6Z1R - chains S and b of the 21 polymer chains in the assembly; structure by electron microscopy, 3.29 A resolution.

== Chain S ==
Molecule: ATP synthase subunit O, mitochondrial
Source organism: Bos taurus
Reference sequence: P13621 (ATPO_BOVIN); residues 1-190 here correspond to UniProt positions 24-213 (UniProt number = residue number + 23)
Amino-acid sequence (190 residues; numbered 1 to 190; the number before each row is that of its first residue):
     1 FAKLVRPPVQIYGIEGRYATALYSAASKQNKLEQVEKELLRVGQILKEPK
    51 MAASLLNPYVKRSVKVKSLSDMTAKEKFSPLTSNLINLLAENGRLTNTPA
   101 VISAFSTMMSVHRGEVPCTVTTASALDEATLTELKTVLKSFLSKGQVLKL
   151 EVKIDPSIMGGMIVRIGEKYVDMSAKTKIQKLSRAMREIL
Unresolved in the structure: 189-190
UniProt features mapped onto this chain:
  - modified residue: Lys31 (N6-acetyllysine), Lys37 (N6-acetyllysine), Lys47 (N6-acetyllysine), Lys50 (N6-acetyllysine), Lys67 (N6-succinyllysine), Lys77 (N6-acetyllysine), Lys135 (N6-acetyllysine), Lys139 (N6-acetyllysine), Lys149 (N6-acetyllysine), Lys153 (N6-acetyllysine), Lys169 (N6-acetyllysine), Lys176 (N6-succinyllysine)
From the paper describing this entry:
  - conformationally variable residues (domain motion): His112 to Val116

== Chain b ==
Molecule: ATP synthase F(0) complex subunit B1, mitochondrial
Source organism: Bos taurus
Reference sequence: P13619 (AT5F1_BOVIN); residues 1-214 here correspond to UniProt positions 43-256 (UniProt number = residue number + 42)
Amino-acid sequence (214 residues; each row starts with the number of its first residue):
     1 PVPPLPEHGGKVRFGLIPEEFFQFLYPKTGVTGPYVLGTGLILYLLSKEI
    51 YVITPETFSAISTIGFLVYIVKKYGASVGEFADKLNEQKIAQLEEVKQAS
   101 IKQIQDAIDMEKSQQALVQKRHYLFDVQRNNIAMALEVTYRERLHRVYRE
   151 VKNRLDYHISVQNMMRQKEQEHMINWVEKRVVQSISAQQEKETIAKCIAD
   201 LKLLSKKAQAQPVM
Unresolved in the structure: 1-137, 210-214
UniProt features mapped onto this chain:
  - modified residue: Lys89 (N6-succinyllysine), Lys97 (N6-acetyllysine), Lys112 (N6-acetyllysine), Lys120 (N6-acetyllysine), Lys179 (N6-acetyllysine), Lys191 (N6-acetyllysine), Lys202 (N6-acetyllysine)

== Interface between chain S and chain b ==
Pairs across the interface (18; chain S residue first):
  Asp127(S) with Lys191(b), salt bridge
  Glu133(S) with Ile198(b)
  Leu134(S) with Leu201(b), hydrophobic
  Val137(S) with Lys202(b)
  Ser140(S) with Gln209(b)
  Phe141(S) with Leu201(b); Ser205(b)
  Met159(S) with Ile185(b), hydrophobic
  Met162(S) with Leu201(b), hydrophobic
  Val171(S) with Leu201(b), hydrophobic
  Met173(S) with Cys197(b); Asp200(b); Leu201(b), hydrophobic
  Ser183(S) with Glu178(b)
  Met186(S) with Ile174(b), hydrophobic
  Arg187(S) with Ile174(b); Asn175(b), hydrogen bond; Glu178(b), salt bridge
Interface residues without a listed pair, chain S (18 interface residues in all): Leu126, Thr130, Leu142, Gly161, Val164
Interface residues without a listed pair, chain b (15 interface residues in all): Thr193, Ile194, Leu204

== Summary ==
18 residues of chain S face 15 of chain b across their interface; the contacts include 1 hydrogen bond and 2
salt bridges. Polar pairs include Asp127(S)-Lys191(b), Arg187(S)-Glu178(b) and Arg187(S)-Asn175(b). The paper
reports conformational variability at His112(S).
Chain S is ATP synthase subunit O, mitochondrial and chain b is ATP synthase F(0) complex subunit B1,
mitochondrial, both from Bos taurus; the structure, bovine ATP synthase F1-peripheral stalk domain, state 2,
was determined by electron microscopy, deposited together with 6Z1U, 6ZG7, 6ZG8 and 6ZIK.
